Entry 2KYG (solution NMR); this record covers chains A and B of the 3 polymer chains in the assembly.

Chain A (and B):
Molecule: cAMP-dependent protein kinase type II-alpha regulatory subunit
Organism: Homo sapiens
Notes: chain B of this document is another copy of the same molecule, construct and numbering; everything in this record applies to it too
UniProt: P13861 (KAP2_HUMAN); residues 2-44 here correspond to UniProt positions 3-45 (UniProt number = residue number + 1)
Chain sequence (50 residues; row label = number of the first residue in the row; note: 2 numbers in that range are skipped by the numbering (no residue carries them; nothing is unmodelled there); numbers below 1 keep their minus sign (Gly-7 is residue -7)):
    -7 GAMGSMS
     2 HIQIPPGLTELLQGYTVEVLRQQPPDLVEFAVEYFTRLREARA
Differences from the reference sequence: expression tag (-7 to -3)
Swiss-Prot annotation at these positions:
  - modified residue: Ser-1 (N-acetylserine)
What the authors report for this chain:
  - conformationally variable residues (order/disorder transition): Ile5

How chain A and chain B interact:
Residue-residue contacts (28; chain A residue first):
  Ile3(A) - Leu21(B)
  Pro6(A) - Leu21(B)
  Pro6(A) - Gln24(B)
  Leu12(A) - Leu28(B)
  Tyr16(A) - Leu13(B)
  Thr17(A) - Leu13(B)
  Val20(A) - Pro6(B)
  Val20(A) - Leu9(B)
  Leu21(A) - Ile3(B)
  Leu21(A) - Gln4(B)
  Leu21(A) - Ile5(B)
  Gln24(A) - Gln4(B)
  Asp27(A) - Arg40(B)
  Leu28(A) - Gly8(B)
  Leu28(A) - Leu9(B)
  Leu28(A) - Leu12(B)
  Val29(A) - Arg40(B)
  Glu30(A) - Arg40(B)
  Ala32(A) - Phe36(B)
  Val33(A) - Phe36(B)
  Val33(A) - Thr37(B)
  Phe36(A) - Val29(B)
  Phe36(A) - Ala32(B)
  Phe36(A) - Val33(B)
  Thr37(A) - Val33(B)
  Arg40(A) - Val29(B)
  Arg40(A) - Glu30(B)
  Arg40(A) - Val33(B)
Interface residues without a listed pair, chain A (21 interface residues in all): Gln4, Ile5, Leu9, Leu13
Interface residues without a listed pair, chain B (23 interface residues in all): His2, Pro7, Thr17, Val20, Leu39

Overview:
21 residues of chain A and 23 residues of chain B are in contact. From the paper: conformational variability
at Ile5(A).
Chain A and chain B are both cAMP-dependent protein kinase type II-alpha regulatory subunit (Homo sapiens);
the structure, Structure of the AML1-ETO Nervy Domain - PKA(RIIa) complex and its contribution to AML1-ETO
activity, was determined by solution NMR.
